PDB entry 6Y3U | X-ray diffraction, 2.62 A resolution | chain A

# Chain A
Molecule: Peroxisome proliferator-activated receptor gamma
Organism: Homo sapiens
UniProtKB: P37231 (PPARG_HUMAN); residues 203-477 here correspond to UniProt positions 231-505 (UniProt number = residue number + 28)
Chain sequence (277 residues; each row starts with the number of its first residue):
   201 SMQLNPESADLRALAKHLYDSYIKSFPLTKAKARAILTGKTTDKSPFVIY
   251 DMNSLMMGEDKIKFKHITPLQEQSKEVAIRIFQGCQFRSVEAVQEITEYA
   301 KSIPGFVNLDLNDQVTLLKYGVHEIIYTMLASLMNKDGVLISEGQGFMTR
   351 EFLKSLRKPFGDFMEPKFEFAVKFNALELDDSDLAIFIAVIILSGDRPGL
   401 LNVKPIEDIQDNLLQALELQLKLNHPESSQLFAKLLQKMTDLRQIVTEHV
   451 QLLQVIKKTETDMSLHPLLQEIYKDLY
Disordered / not traced: 261-275, 476-477
Sequence notes: expression tag (201-202)
Small-molecule neighbours: compound (MLQ; (2R)-2-[[6-[(2,4-dichlorophenyl)sulfonylamino]-1,3-benzothiazol-2-yl]sulfanyl]octanoic acid): Ala278, Ile281, Phe282, Gly284, Cys285, Arg288, Ser289, Ile326, Tyr327, Leu330, Leu340, Ile341, Ser342, Glu343, Met348, Leu356, Phe360, Phe363, Met364, Lys367, His449
UniProt features mapped onto this chain:
  - motif: Pro467 to Asp475 (9aaTAD)
  - binding site (rosiglitazone): Gln286 to Ser289, His323, His449, Tyr473
  - cross-link: Lys224 (Glycyl lysine isopeptide (Lys-Gly) (interchain with G-Cter in ubiquitin))

# In short
Bound to chain A: compound. From UniProt: 7 rosiglitazone-binding residues.
Chain A is Peroxisome proliferator-activated receptor gamma (Homo sapiens); the structure, Crystal structure
of PPARgamma in complex with compound (R)-16, was determined by X-ray diffraction together with 6T6B from the
same study.
